PDB entry 6VR6 | X-ray diffraction, 2.50 A resolution | chains A and B

Chain A (and B):
Molecule: 4-trimethylaminobutyraldehyde dehydrogenase
Source organism: Homo sapiens
Notes: EC 1.2.1.47, 1.2.1.3, 1.2.1.19; chain B of this document is another copy of the same molecule, construct and numbering; everything in this record applies to it too
Reference sequence: P49189 (AL9A1_HUMAN); numbering as in UniProt (aligned over 2-494)
Chain sequence (493 residues; each row starts with the number of its first residue):
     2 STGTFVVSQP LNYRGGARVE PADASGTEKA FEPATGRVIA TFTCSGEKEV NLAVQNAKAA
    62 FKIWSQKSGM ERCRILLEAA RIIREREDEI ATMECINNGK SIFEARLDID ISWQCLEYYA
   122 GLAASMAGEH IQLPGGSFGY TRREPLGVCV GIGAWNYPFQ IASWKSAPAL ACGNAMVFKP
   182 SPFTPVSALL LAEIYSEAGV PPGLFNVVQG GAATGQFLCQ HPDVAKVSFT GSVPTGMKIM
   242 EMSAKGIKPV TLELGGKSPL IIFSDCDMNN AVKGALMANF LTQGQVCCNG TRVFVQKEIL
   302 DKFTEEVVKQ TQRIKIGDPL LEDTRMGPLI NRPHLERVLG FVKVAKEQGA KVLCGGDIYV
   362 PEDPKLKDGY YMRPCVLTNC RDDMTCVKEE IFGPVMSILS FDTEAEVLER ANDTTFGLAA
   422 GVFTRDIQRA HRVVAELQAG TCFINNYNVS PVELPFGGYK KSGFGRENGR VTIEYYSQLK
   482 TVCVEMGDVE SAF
Unresolved in the structure: 2
Ligand contacts: NAD (nicotinamide-adenine-dinucleotide): Ile153, Gly154, Ala155, Trp156, Asn157, Lys180, Pro181, Ser182, Pro183, Gly211, Gly212, Ala213, Gly216, Gln217, Phe230, Thr231, Gly232, Ser233, Thr236, Lys239, Ile240, Met243, Glu254, Leu255, Gly256, Cys288, His335, Glu391, Phe393
UniProt features mapped onto this chain:
  - active site: Glu254 (Proton acceptor), Cys288 (Nucleophile)
  - binding site (NAD(+)): Lys180, Gly232 to Thr236, Glu391
  - site: Asn157 (Transition state stabilizer)
  - modified residue: Ser2 (N-acetylserine), Lys30 (N6-acetyllysine), Lys59 (N6-succinyllysine), Lys298 (N6-acetyllysine), Lys303 (N6-acetyllysine), Lys344 (N6-acetyllysine)
  - natural variant: Cys116 (C116S: In allele ALDH9A1*2)
What the authors report for this chain:
  - catalytic residues: Cys288
  - binding site for NAD: Trp156, Lys180, Ser233, Thr236, Glu391
  - conformationally variable residues (loop rearrangement, order/disorder transition): Gly232 to Lys258, Ser451 to Gly470
  - contacts within the chain: Gly466-Arg467 (hydrogen bond), Gly459-Arg467 (hydrogen bond)
  - self-association interface (contacts with another copy of this molecule); pairs are residue here / residue on that copy: Phe465-Ile248 (hydrophobic contact), Phe465-Pro250 (hydrophobic contact), Met238, Met241, Ala245, Ile248

Interface between chain A and chain B:
Pairs across the interface - 140 pairs, chain A then chain B:
  Phe104(A) - Ala493(B)  hydrophobic
  Glu130(A) - Arg471(B)  salt bridge
  Ile132(A) - Glu454(B)
  Ile132(A) - Leu455(B)  hydrophobic
  Leu134(A) - Pro452(B)  hydrophobic
  Leu134(A) - Glu454(B)
  Gly140(A) - Leu455(B)
  Tyr141(A) - His432(B)  hydrogen bond
  Thr142(A) - Leu455(B)
  Thr142(A) - Pro456(B)
  Arg143(A) - Ala436(B)
  Glu145(A) - Ala436(B)
  Glu145(A) - Tyr460(B)  hydrogen bond
  Met238(A) - Ala245(B)
  Met238(A) - Lys246(B)
  Met238(A) - Ile248(B)  hydrophobic
  Met241(A) - Ser244(B)
  Met241(A) - Ala245(B)  hydrophobic
  Met241(A) - Lys249(B)
  Glu242(A) - Ala245(B)
  Ala245(A) - Met238(B)
  Ala245(A) - Met241(B)  hydrophobic
  Ala245(A) - Glu242(B)
  Lys246(A) - Met238(B)
  Ile248(A) - Val234(B)  hydrophobic
  Ile248(A) - Leu255(B)  hydrophobic
  Ile248(A) - Lys462(B)
  Ile248(A) - Phe465(B)
  Lys249(A) - Met241(B)
  Pro250(A) - Phe465(B)  hydrophobic
  Leu253(A) - Ile248(B)  hydrophobic
  Leu255(A) - Ile248(B)  hydrophobic
  Asn271(A) - Asp489(B)  hydrogen bond
  Asn271(A) - Val490(B)  hydrogen bond (side chain-backbone)
  Lys274(A) - Val490(B)  hydrogen bond (side chain-backbone)
  Lys274(A) - Ser492(B)
  Gly275(A) - Val490(B)
  Leu277(A) - Phe494(B)  hydrophobic
  Met278(A) - Glu491(B)
  Met278(A) - Ala493(B)
  Met278(A) - Phe494(B)  hydrophobic
  Phe281(A) - Phe494(B)  hydrophobic
  Ile315(A) - Phe494(B)  hydrophobic
  Arg326(A) - Ala493(B)  hydrogen bond (side chain-backbone)
  Arg326(A) - Phe494(B)
  Phe424(A) - Val490(B)  hydrophobic
  His432(A) - Tyr141(B)  hydrogen bond
  Val435(A) - Lys481(B)  hydrogen bond (backbone-side chain)
  Val435(A) - Val483(B)  hydrophobic
  Ala436(A) - Arg143(B)
  Ala436(A) - Glu145(B)
  Ala436(A) - Lys481(B)
  Leu438(A) - Lys481(B)  hydrogen bond (backbone-side chain)
  Ala440(A) - Lys481(B)
  Gly441(A) - Leu480(B)
  Gly441(A) - Lys481(B)
  Gly441(A) - Thr482(B)  hydrogen bond (backbone-backbone)
  Thr442(A) - Thr482(B)
  Cys443(A) - Lys481(B)
  Cys443(A) - Thr482(B)  hydrogen bond (backbone-backbone)
  Cys443(A) - Val483(B)
  Cys443(A) - Cys484(B)  hydrogen bond (backbone-backbone)
  Phe444(A) - Cys484(B)  hydrophobic
  Ile445(A) - Val483(B)  hydrophobic
  Ile445(A) - Cys484(B)  hydrogen bond (backbone-backbone)
  Ile445(A) - Val485(B)
  Ile445(A) - Glu486(B)  hydrogen bond (backbone-backbone)
  Asn446(A) - Glu486(B)
  Asn446(A) - Val490(B)
  Asn447(A) - Glu486(B)  hydrogen bond
  Asn447(A) - Val490(B)
  Val450(A) - Cys484(B)
  Pro452(A) - Leu134(B)  hydrophobic
  Pro452(A) - Cys484(B)
  Glu454(A) - Ile132(B)
  Glu454(A) - Leu134(B)
  Leu455(A) - Ile132(B)  hydrophobic
  Leu455(A) - Gly140(B)
  Leu455(A) - Tyr141(B)
  Leu455(A) - Thr142(B)
  Leu455(A) - Thr482(B)
  Pro456(A) - Thr142(B)
  Pro456(A) - Thr482(B)  hydrogen bond (backbone-side chain)
  Tyr460(A) - Glu145(B)  hydrogen bond
  Tyr460(A) - Gln479(B)
  Tyr460(A) - Lys481(B)
  Phe465(A) - Ile248(B)
  Phe465(A) - Lys249(B)
  Phe465(A) - Pro250(B)
  Arg467(A) - Leu480(B)  hydrogen bond (side chain-backbone)
  Arg471(A) - Glu130(B)  salt bridge
  Val472(A) - Glu475(B)
  Val472(A) - Leu480(B)  hydrophobic
  Glu475(A) - Val472(B)
  Gln479(A) - Tyr460(B)
  Leu480(A) - Gly441(B)
  Leu480(A) - Pro456(B)  hydrophobic
  Leu480(A) - Arg467(B)  hydrogen bond (backbone-side chain)
  Leu480(A) - Val472(B)  hydrophobic
  Lys481(A) - Val435(B)  hydrogen bond (side chain-backbone)
  Lys481(A) - Ala436(B)  hydrogen bond (side chain-backbone)
  Lys481(A) - Leu438(B)  hydrogen bond (side chain-backbone)
  Lys481(A) - Ala440(B)
  Lys481(A) - Gly441(B)
  Lys481(A) - Cys443(B)
  Lys481(A) - Tyr460(B)
  Thr482(A) - Gly441(B)  hydrogen bond (backbone-backbone)
  Thr482(A) - Thr442(B)
  Thr482(A) - Cys443(B)  hydrogen bond (backbone-backbone)
  Thr482(A) - Leu455(B)
  Thr482(A) - Pro456(B)  hydrogen bond (side chain-backbone)
  Val483(A) - Val435(B)  hydrophobic
  Val483(A) - Cys443(B)
  Val483(A) - Ile445(B)  hydrophobic
  Cys484(A) - Cys443(B)  hydrogen bond (backbone-backbone)
  Cys484(A) - Phe444(B)
  Cys484(A) - Ile445(B)  hydrogen bond (backbone-backbone)
  Cys484(A) - Val450(B)
  Cys484(A) - Pro452(B)
  Val485(A) - Ile445(B)
  Glu486(A) - Ile445(B)  hydrogen bond (backbone-backbone)
  Glu486(A) - Asn446(B)
  Glu486(A) - Asn447(B)  hydrogen bond
  Asp489(A) - Asn271(B)  hydrogen bond
  Val490(A) - Asn271(B)  hydrogen bond (backbone-side chain)
  Val490(A) - Lys274(B)
  Val490(A) - Gly275(B)
  Val490(A) - Asn446(B)
  Val490(A) - Asn447(B)
  Ser492(A) - Lys274(B)
  Ser492(A) - Met278(B)
  Ala493(A) - Phe104(B)  hydrophobic
  Ala493(A) - Met278(B)
  Ala493(A) - Arg326(B)  hydrogen bond (backbone-side chain)
  Phe494(A) - Leu277(B)  hydrophobic
  Phe494(A) - Met278(B)  hydrophobic
  Phe494(A) - Phe281(B)
  Phe494(A) - Leu282(B)  hydrophobic
  Phe494(A) - Ile315(B)  hydrophobic
  Phe494(A) - Arg326(B)
Interface residues without a listed pair, chain A (77 interface residues in all): Val234, Ser244, Gly247, Asp268, Leu282, Gln311, Ser451, Gly459, Lys461, Lys462, Gly464, Tyr476, Glu491
Interface residues without a listed pair, chain B (76 interface residues in all): Gly247, Leu253, Phe424, Glu437, Phe457, Lys461, Gly464, Tyr476, Gly488

Summary:
77 residues of chain A and 76 residues of chain B are in contact, with 32 hydrogen bonds and 2 salt bridges.
Among the polar pairs are Glu130(A)-Arg471(B), Tyr141(A)-His432(B) and Glu145(A)-Tyr460(B). Chain A binds NAD.
From the paper: the catalytic residue Cys288(A); a binding site for NAD at Trp156(A), Lys180(A) and Ser233(A)
among others.
Chain A and chain B are both 4-trimethylaminobutyraldehyde dehydrogenase (Homo sapiens); the structure,
Structure of ALDH9A1 complexed with NAD+ in space group P1, was determined by X-ray diffraction, deposited
together with 6VWF.
